PDB entry 7ML0 | electron microscopy, 3.00 A resolution | chains A and E of the 28 polymer chains in the assembly

# Chain A
Protein: DNA-directed RNA polymerase subunit
From: Saccharomyces cerevisiae
Notes: EC 2.7.7.6
UniProt: A0A6A5Q1P2 (A0A6A5Q1P2_YEASX); numbering as in UniProt (aligned over 1-1733)
Amino-acid sequence (1733 residues; row label = number of the first residue in the row):
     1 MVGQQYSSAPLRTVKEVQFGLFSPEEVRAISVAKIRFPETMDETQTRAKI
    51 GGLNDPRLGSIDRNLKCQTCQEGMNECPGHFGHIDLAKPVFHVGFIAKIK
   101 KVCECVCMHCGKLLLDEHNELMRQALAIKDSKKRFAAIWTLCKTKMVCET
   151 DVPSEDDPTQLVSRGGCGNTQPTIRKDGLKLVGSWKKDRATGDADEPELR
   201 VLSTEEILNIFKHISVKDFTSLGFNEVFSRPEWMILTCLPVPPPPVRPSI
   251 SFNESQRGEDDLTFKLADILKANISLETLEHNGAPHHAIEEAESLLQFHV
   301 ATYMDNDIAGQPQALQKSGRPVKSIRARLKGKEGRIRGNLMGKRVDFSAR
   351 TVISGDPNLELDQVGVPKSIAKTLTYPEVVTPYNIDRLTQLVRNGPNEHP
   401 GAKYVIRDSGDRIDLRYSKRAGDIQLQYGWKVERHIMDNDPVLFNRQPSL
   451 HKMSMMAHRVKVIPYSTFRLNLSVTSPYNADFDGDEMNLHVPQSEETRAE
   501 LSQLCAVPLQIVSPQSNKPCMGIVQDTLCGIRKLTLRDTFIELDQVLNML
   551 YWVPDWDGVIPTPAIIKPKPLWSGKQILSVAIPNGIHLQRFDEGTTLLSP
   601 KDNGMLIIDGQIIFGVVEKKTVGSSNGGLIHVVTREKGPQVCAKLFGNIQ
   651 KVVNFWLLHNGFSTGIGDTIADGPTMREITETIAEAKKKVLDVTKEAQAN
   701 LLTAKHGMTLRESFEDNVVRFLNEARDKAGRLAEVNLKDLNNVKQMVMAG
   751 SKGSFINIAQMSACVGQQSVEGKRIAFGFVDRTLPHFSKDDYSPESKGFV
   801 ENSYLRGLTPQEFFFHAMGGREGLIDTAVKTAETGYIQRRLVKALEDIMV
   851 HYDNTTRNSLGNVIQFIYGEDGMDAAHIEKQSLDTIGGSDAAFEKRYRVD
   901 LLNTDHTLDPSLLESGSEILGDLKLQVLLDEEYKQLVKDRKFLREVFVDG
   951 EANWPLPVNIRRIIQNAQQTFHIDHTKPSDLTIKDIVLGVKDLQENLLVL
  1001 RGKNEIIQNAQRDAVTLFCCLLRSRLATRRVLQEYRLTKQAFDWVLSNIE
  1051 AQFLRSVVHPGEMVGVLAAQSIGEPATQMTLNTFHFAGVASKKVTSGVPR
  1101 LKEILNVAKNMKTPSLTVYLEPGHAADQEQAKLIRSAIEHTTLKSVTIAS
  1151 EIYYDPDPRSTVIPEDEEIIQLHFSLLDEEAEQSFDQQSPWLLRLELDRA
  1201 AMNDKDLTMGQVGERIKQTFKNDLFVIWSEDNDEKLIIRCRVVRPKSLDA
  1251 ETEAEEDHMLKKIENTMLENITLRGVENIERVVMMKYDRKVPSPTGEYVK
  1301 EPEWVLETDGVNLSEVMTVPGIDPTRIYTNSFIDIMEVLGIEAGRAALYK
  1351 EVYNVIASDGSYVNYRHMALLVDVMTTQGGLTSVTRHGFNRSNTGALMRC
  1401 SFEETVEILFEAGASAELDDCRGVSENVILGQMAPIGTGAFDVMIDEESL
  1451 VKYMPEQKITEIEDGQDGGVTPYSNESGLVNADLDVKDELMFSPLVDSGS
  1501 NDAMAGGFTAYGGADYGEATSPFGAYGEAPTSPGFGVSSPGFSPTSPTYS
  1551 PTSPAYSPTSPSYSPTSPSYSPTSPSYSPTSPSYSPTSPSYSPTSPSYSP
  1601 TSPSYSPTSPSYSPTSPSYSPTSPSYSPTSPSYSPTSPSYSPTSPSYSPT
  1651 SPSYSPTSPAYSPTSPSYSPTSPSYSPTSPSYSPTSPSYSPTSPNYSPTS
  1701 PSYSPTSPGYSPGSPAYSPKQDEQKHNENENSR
Disordered / not traced: 1-2, 155-163, 188-196, 1080-1092, 1176-1186, 1244-1253, 1453-1733
Bound ions: Zn2+ site 1: Cys-67, Cys-70, Cys-77, His-80; Zn2+ site 2: Cys-107, Cys-110, Cys-148, Cys-167; Mg2+: Asp-481, Asp-483, Asp-485

# Chain E
Protein: DNA-directed RNA polymerases I, II, and III subunit RPABC1
From: Saccharomyces cerevisiae
UniProt: A0A6A5Q456 (A0A6A5Q456_YEASX); residue numbers follow UniProt; this construct covers 1-215
Amino-acid sequence (215 residues; numbered 1 to 215; the number before each row is that of its first residue):
     1 MDQENERNISRLWRAFRTVKEMVKDRGYFITQEEVELPLEDFKAKYCDSM
    51 GRPQRKMMSFQANPTEESISKFPDMGSLWVEFCDEPSVGVKTMKTFVIHI
   101 QEKNFQTGIFVYQNNITPSAMKLVPSIPPATIETFNEAALVVNITHHELV
   151 PKHIRLSSDEKRELLKRYRLKESQLPRIQRADPVALYLGLKRGEVVKIIR
   201 KSETSGRYASYRICM
Disordered / not traced: 1-2

# Chain A / chain E interface
Residue-residue contacts - 73 pairs, chain A then chain E:
  Arg-857(A) / Tyr-168(E)  hydrogen bond (side chain-backbone)
  Arg-857(A) / Leu-170(E)
  Leu-860(A) / Gln-174(E)
  Gly-861(A) / Gln-174(E)  hydrogen bond (backbone-side chain)
  Asn-862(A) / Gln-174(E)
  Val-863(A) / Leu-170(E)  hydrophobic
  Val-863(A) / Gln-174(E)  hydrogen bond (backbone-backbone)
  Val-863(A) / Pro-176(E)
  Gln-865(A) / Tyr-208(E)
  Phe-866(A) / Tyr-168(E)
  Phe-866(A) / Tyr-208(E)  hydrogen bond (backbone-side chain)
  Phe-866(A) / Ser-210(E)
  Phe-866(A) / Tyr-211(E)  hydrophobic
  Ile-867(A) / Tyr-208(E)  hydrophobic
  Gly-869(A) / Thr-204(E)
  Glu-870(A) / Arg-200(E)  salt bridge
  Glu-870(A) / Ser-202(E)  hydrogen bond
  Glu-870(A) / Thr-204(E)
  Glu-870(A) / Ser-205(E)  hydrogen bond (backbone-side chain)
  Glu-870(A) / Tyr-208(E)
  Asp-871(A) / Thr-204(E)  hydrogen bond
  Asp-871(A) / Ser-205(E)
  Phe-942(A) / Arg-207(E)
  Val-946(A) / Gly-206(E)
  Asn-1004(A) / Arg-167(E)
  Ile-1006(A) / Arg-167(E)
  Asp-1013(A) / Ser-205(E)
  Asp-1013(A) / Arg-207(E)  salt bridge
  Ala-1014(A) / Ser-205(E)
  Thr-1016(A) / Ser-205(E)
  Thr-1016(A) / Arg-207(E)
  Leu-1017(A) / Glu-203(E)
  Leu-1017(A) / Ser-205(E)
  Leu-1017(A) / Gly-206(E)
  Met-1317(A) / Val-142(E)
  Thr-1318(A) / Arg-11(E)  hydrogen bond
  Thr-1318(A) / Arg-14(E)  hydrogen bond (backbone-side chain)
  Pro-1324(A) / Val-142(E)  hydrophobic
  Pro-1324(A) / His-147(E)
  Thr-1325(A) / His-146(E)
  Thr-1325(A) / His-147(E)  hydrogen bond (backbone-side chain)
  Arg-1326(A) / Glu-148(E)
  Ile-1327(A) / His-147(E)  hydrogen bond (backbone-side chain)
  Glu-1337(A) / Pro-183(E)
  Val-1338(A) / Ile-144(E)
  Val-1338(A) / Pro-183(E)
  Leu-1339(A) / Ile-144(E)  hydrophobic
  Leu-1339(A) / His-147(E)
  Leu-1339(A) / Val-150(E)
  Leu-1339(A) / Val-184(E)
  Gly-1340(A) / Asp-182(E)
  Gly-1340(A) / Pro-183(E)
  Ile-1341(A) / Ile-178(E)  hydrophobic
  Ile-1341(A) / Asp-182(E)  hydrogen bond (backbone-side chain)
  Glu-1342(A) / Pro-151(E)
  Glu-1342(A) / His-153(E)
  Glu-1342(A) / Ile-198(E)
  Glu-1342(A) / Arg-200(E)  salt bridge
  Glu-1342(A) / Arg-212(E)  salt bridge
  Ala-1343(A) / Leu-149(E)
  Ala-1343(A) / Val-150(E)  hydrophobic
  Arg-1345(A) / Arg-200(E)
  Tyr-1349(A) / Glu-203(E)  hydrogen bond
  Tyr-1365(A) / Glu-203(E)
  Tyr-1365(A) / Thr-204(E)
  Arg-1366(A) / Thr-204(E)
  Thr-1376(A) / Arg-212(E)  hydrogen bond (backbone-side chain)
  Thr-1377(A) / Pro-176(E)
  Thr-1377(A) / Arg-177(E)  hydrogen bond (backbone-backbone)
  Gln-1378(A) / Arg-177(E)
  Gln-1378(A) / Met-215(E)
  Gly-1379(A) / Arg-177(E)
  Gly-1379(A) / Arg-212(E)
Also at the interface, not in a pair above, chain A (50 interface residues in all): Thr-855, Phe-947, Trp-954, Leu-956, Ile-1007, Ile-1335, Met-1336, Ala-1346, Ala-1347, Asp-1373
Also at the interface, not in a pair above, chain E (41 interface residues in all): Val-141, Glu-163, Arg-169, Leu-175, Gln-179, Lys-201, Ala-209

# Overview
50 residues of chain A face 41 of chain E across their interface; the contacts include 15 hydrogen bonds and 4
salt bridges. Polar contacts include Glu-870(A)/Arg-200(E), Asp-1013(A)/Arg-207(E) and Glu-1342(A)/Arg-200(E).
Cys-67(A), Cys-70(A), Cys-77(A) and His-80(A) coordinate Zn2+ site 1.
Chain A is DNA-directed RNA polymerase subunit and chain E is DNA-directed RNA polymerases I, II, and III
subunit RPABC1, both from Saccharomyces cerevisiae; the structure, RNA polymerase II pre-initiation complex
(PIC1), was determined by electron microscopy, deposited together with 7MEI, 7MK9, 7MKA, 7ML1, 7ML2, 7ML3 and
7ML4.
